Entry 1NL5 (X-ray diffraction, 2.10 A resolution); this record covers chain A.

Chain A:
Name: Maltose-binding periplasmic protein
Source organism: Escherichia coli
UniProt: P02928 (MALE_ECOLI); residues 1-370 here correspond to UniProt positions 27-396 (UniProt number = residue number + 26)
Chain sequence (366 residues; each row starts with the number of its first residue; note: 4 numbers in that range are skipped by the numbering (no residue carries them; nothing is unmodelled there)):
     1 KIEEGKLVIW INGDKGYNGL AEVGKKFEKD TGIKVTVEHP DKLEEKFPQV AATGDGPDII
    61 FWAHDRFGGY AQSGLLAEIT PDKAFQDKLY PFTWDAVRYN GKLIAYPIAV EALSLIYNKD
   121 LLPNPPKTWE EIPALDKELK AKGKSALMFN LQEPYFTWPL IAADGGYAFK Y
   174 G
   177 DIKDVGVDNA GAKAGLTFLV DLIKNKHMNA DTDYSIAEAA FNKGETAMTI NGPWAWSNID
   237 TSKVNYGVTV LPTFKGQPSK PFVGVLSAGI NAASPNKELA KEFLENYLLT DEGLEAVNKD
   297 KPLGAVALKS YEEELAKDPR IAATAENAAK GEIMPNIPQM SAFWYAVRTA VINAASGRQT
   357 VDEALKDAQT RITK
Sequence notes: engineered mutation A321 (Met347 in P02928), A325 (Gln351 in P02928)
Bound ions: Zn2+ near H203 (its only coordinating residue here)

Summary:
Chain A is Maltose-binding periplasmic protein (Escherichia coli); the structure, Engineered High-affinity
Maltose-Binding Protein, was determined by X-ray diffraction together with 1N3W, 1N3X and 1PEB from the same
study.
